Entry 4QLS (X-ray diffraction, 2.80 A resolution); this record covers chains A and G of the 28 polymer chains in the assembly.

[Chain A]
Molecule: Proteasome subunit alpha type-2
Source organism: Saccharomyces cerevisiae
Notes: EC 3.4.25.1
UniProtKB: P23639 (PSA2_YEAST); residue numbers follow UniProt; this construct covers 1-250
Amino-acid sequence (250 residues; each row starts with the number of its first residue):
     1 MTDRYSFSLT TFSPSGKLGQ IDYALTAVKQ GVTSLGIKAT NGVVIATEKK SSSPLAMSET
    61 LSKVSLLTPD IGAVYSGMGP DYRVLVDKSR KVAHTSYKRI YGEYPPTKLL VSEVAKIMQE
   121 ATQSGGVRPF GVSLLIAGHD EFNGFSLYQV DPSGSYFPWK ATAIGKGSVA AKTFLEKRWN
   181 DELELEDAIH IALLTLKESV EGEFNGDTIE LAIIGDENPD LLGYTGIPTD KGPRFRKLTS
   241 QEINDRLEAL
Curated features (UniProtKB/Swiss-Prot):
  - cross-link: Lys108 (Glycyl lysine isopeptide (Lys-Gly) (interchain with G-Cter in ubiquitin))

[Chain G]
Molecule: Proteasome subunit alpha type-1
Source organism: Saccharomyces cerevisiae
Notes: EC 3.4.25.1
UniProtKB: P21243 (PSA1_YEAST); residues -8 to 243 here correspond to UniProt positions 1-252 (UniProt number = residue number + 9)
Amino-acid sequence (252 residues; row label = number of the first residue in the row; numbers below 1 keep their minus sign (Met-8 is residue -8)):
    -8 MSGAAAASAA GYDRHITIFS PEGRLYQVEY AFKATNQTNI NSLAVRGKDC TVVISQKKVP
    52 DKLLDPTTVS YIFCISRTIG MVVNGPIPDA RNAALRAKAE AAEFRYKYGY DMPCDVLAKR
   112 MANLSQIYTQ RAYMRPLGVI LTFVSVDEEL GPSIYKTDPA GYYVGYKATA TGPKQQEITT
   172 NLENHFKKSK IDHINEESWE KVVEFAITHM IDALGTEFSK NDLEVGVATK DKFFTLSAEN
   232 IEERLVAIAE QD
Not modelled in the structure: -8 to 1, 243
Bound ions: Mg2+: Thr8, Tyr119, Arg122, Met125

[How chain A and chain G interact]
Residue-residue contacts (67):
  Thr2(A) - Tyr124(G)
  Asp3(A) - Arg122(G)
  Asp3(A) - Tyr124(G)
  Tyr5(A) - Ile7(G)
  Tyr5(A) - Ala123(G)  hydrophobic
  Tyr5(A) - Tyr124(G)  hydrophobic
  Leu9(A) - Ile9(G)  hydrophobic
  Leu9(A) - Ala123(G)  hydrophobic
  Gln20(A) - Ile9(G)
  Gln20(A) - Phe10(G)  hydrogen bond (side chain-backbone)
  Tyr23(A) - Phe10(G)  hydrophobic
  Tyr23(A) - Ser11(G)
  Tyr23(A) - Pro12(G)  hydrophobic
  Tyr23(A) - Gly14(G)
  Ala24(A) - Phe10(G)  hydrophobic
  Thr26(A) - Pro12(G)
  Thr26(A) - Glu13(G)
  Ala27(A) - Gly14(G)
  Ser52(A) - Tyr153(G)
  Pro54(A) - Lys158(G)
  Pro54(A) - Glu174(G)
  Leu55(A) - Tyr157(G)
  Leu55(A) - Lys158(G)  hydrogen bond (backbone-backbone)
  Leu55(A) - Ala159(G)
  Leu55(A) - Thr170(G)
  Leu55(A) - Leu173(G)  hydrophobic
  Leu55(A) - Glu174(G)
  Leu55(A) - Phe177(G)  hydrophobic
  Ala56(A) - Gly156(G)
  Ala56(A) - Tyr157(G)  hydrophobic
  Met57(A) - Arg37(G)
  Met57(A) - Val155(G)
  Met57(A) - Gly156(G)  hydrogen bond (backbone-backbone)
  Met57(A) - Tyr157(G)
  Met57(A) - Lys158(G)
  Thr60(A) - Tyr146(G)
  Thr60(A) - Val155(G)
  Thr60(A) - Gly156(G)  hydrogen bond (side chain-backbone)
  Met78(A) - Phe10(G)  hydrophobic
  Met78(A) - Leu16(G)  hydrophobic
  Pro80(A) - Gln117(G)
  Pro80(A) - Ala151(G)
  Pro80(A) - Gly152(G)
  Pro80(A) - Tyr153(G)
  Asp81(A) - Gln117(G)
  Arg83(A) - Ala113(G)  hydrogen bond (side chain-backbone)
  Arg83(A) - Asn114(G)
  Arg83(A) - Gly152(G)  hydrogen bond (side chain-backbone)
  Arg83(A) - Tyr154(G)
  Val84(A) - Asn114(G)
  Val84(A) - Gln117(G)
  Asp87(A) - Lys110(G)  salt bridge
  Asp87(A) - Asn114(G)
  Gly126(A) - Gln121(G)
  Gly126(A) - Arg122(G)
  Gly126(A) - Ala123(G)  hydrogen bond (backbone-backbone)
  Val127(A) - Gln121(G)
  Val127(A) - Arg122(G)
  Arg128(A) - Thr8(G)
  Arg128(A) - Phe10(G)
  Arg128(A) - Leu16(G)
  Arg128(A) - Thr120(G)  hydrogen bond (side chain-backbone)
  Arg128(A) - Gln121(G)  hydrogen bond (backbone-backbone)
  Pro129(A) - Phe10(G)
  Pro129(A) - Gln121(G)
  Phe130(A) - Gln121(G)
  Gly131(A) - Phe10(G)
Interface residues without a listed pair, chain A (30 interface residues in all): Ser53, Leu61, Ala121

[Overview]
The interface between chain A and chain G involves 30 residues on one side and 33 on the other, with 9
hydrogen bonds and 1 salt bridge. Among the polar pairs are Asp87(A)-Lys110(G), Gln20(A)-Phe10(G) and
Thr60(A)-Gly156(G). Thr8(G), Tyr119(G), Arg122(G) and Met125(G) form the Mg2+ site.
Here chain A is Proteasome subunit alpha type-2 and chain G is Proteasome subunit alpha type-1, both from
Saccharomyces cerevisiae. Entry 4QLS (yCP in complex with tripeptidic epoxyketone inhibitor 11) was determined
by X-ray diffraction (same publication as 4QLQ, 4QLT, 4QLU and 4QLV).
